9MLZ - chains C and D of the 4 polymer chains in the assembly; structure by electron microscopy, 2.19 A resolution.

[Chain C]
Protein: Nitrogenase molybdenum-iron protein alpha chain
Organism: Azotobacter vinelandii
Notes: EC 1.18.6.1
UniProt: P07328 (NIFD_AZOVI); numbering as in UniProt (aligned over 1-492)
Amino-acid sequence (492 residues; each row starts with the number of its first residue):
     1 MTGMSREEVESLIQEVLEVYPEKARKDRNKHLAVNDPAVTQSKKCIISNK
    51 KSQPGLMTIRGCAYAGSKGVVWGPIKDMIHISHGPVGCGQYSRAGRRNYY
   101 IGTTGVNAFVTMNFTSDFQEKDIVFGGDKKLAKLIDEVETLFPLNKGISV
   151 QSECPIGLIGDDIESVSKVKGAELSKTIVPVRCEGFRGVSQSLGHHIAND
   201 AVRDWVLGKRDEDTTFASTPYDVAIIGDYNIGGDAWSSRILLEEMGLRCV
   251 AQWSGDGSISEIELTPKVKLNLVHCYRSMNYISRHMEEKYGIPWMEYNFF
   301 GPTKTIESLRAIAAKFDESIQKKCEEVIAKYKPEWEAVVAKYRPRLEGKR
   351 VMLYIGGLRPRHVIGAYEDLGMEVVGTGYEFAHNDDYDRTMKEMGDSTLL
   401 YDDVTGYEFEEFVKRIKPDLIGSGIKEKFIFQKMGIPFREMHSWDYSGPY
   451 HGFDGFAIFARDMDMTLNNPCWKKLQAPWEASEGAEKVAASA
Disordered / not traced: 1-3, 481-492
Swiss-Prot annotation at these positions:
  - binding site ([8Fe-7S] cluster): Cys62, Cys88, Cys154
  - binding site ([7Fe-Mo-9S-C-homocitryl] cluster): Cys275, His442
  - mutagenesis: His195 (H195Q: No nitrogenase activity)
Ion coordination: fe(8)-S(7) cluster Fe: Cys62, Cys88, Cys154 (shared with Cys70(D), Cys95(D), Cys153(D), Ser188(D) of chain D); Fe ion: Cys275 (together with 3-hydroxy-3-carboxy-adipic acid)
Small-molecule neighbours:
  - fe(8)-S(7) cluster (CLF): Cys62, Tyr64, Pro85, Gly87, Cys88, Tyr91, Glu153, Cys154, Glu184, Gly185
  - 3-hydroxy-3-carboxy-adipic acid (HCA): Ala65, Gly95, Arg96, Gln191, Gly424, Ile425, Lys426, Glu440, His442
  - ICS (iron-sulfur-molybdenum cluster with interstitial carbon): Val70, Arg96, His195, Tyr229, Ile231, Cys275, Arg277, Ser278, Ile355, Gly356, Gly357, Leu358, Arg359, Pro360, Phe381, Met441, His442

[Chain D]
Protein: Nitrogenase molybdenum-iron protein beta chain
Organism: Azotobacter vinelandii
Notes: EC 1.18.6.1
UniProt: P07329 (NIFK_AZOVI); numbering as in UniProt (aligned over 1-523)
Amino-acid sequence (523 residues; row label = number of the first residue in the row):
     1 MSQQVDKIKASYPLFLDQDYKDMLAKKRDGFEEKYPQDKIDEVFQWTTTK
    51 EYQELNFQREALTVNPAKACQPLGAVLCALGFEKTMPYVHGSQGCVAYFR
   101 SYFNRHFREPVSCVSDSMTEDAAVFGGQQNMKDGLQNCKATYKPDMIAVS
   151 TTCMAEVIGDDLNAFINNSKKEGFIPDEFPVPFAHTPSFVGSHVTGWDNM
   201 FEGIARYFTLKSMDDKVVGSNKKINIVPGFETYLGNFRVIKRMLSEMGVG
   251 YSLLSDPEEVLDTPADGQFRMYAGGTTQEEMKDAPNALNTVLLQPWHLEK
   301 TKKFVEGTWKHEVPKLNIPMGLDWTDEFLMKVSEISGQPIPASLTKERGR
   351 LVDMMTDSHTWLHGKRFALWGDPDFVMGLVKFLLELGCEPVHILCHNGNK
   401 RWKKAVDAILAASPYGKNATVYIGKDLWHLRSLVFTDKPDFMIGNSYGKF
   451 IQRDTLHKGKEFEVPLIRIGFPIFDRHHLHRSTTLGYEGAMQILTTLVNS
   501 ILERLDEETRGMQATDYNHDLVR
Disordered / not traced: 1
Swiss-Prot annotation at these positions:
  - binding site ([8Fe-7S] cluster): Cys70, Cys95, Cys153, Ser188
Ion coordination: fe(8)-S(7) cluster Fe: Cys70, Cys95, Cys153, Ser188 (shared with Cys62(C), Cys88(C), Cys154(C) of chain C); Fe ion site 1: Arg108, Glu109 (shared with 2 residues of chain B); Fe ion site 2: Asp353, Asp357 (shared with 2 residues of chain B)
Small-molecule neighbours: fe(8)-S(7) cluster (CLF): Cys70, Pro72, Ser92, Gly94, Cys95, Tyr98, Phe99, Thr152, Cys153, Ser188

[Interface between chain C and chain D]
Residue-residue contacts (192; chain C residue first):
  Val19(C) - Ala140(D)
  Tyr20(C) - Thr141(D)
  Pro21(C) - Asn137(D)
  Pro21(C) - Ala140(D)  hydrophobic
  Lys23(C) - Asp133(D)  salt bridge
  Ala24(C) - Asn137(D)
  Ser52(C) - Gln93(D)
  Ser52(C) - Ser117(D)
  Pro54(C) - Ser115(D)
  Pro54(C) - Asp116(D)
  Pro54(C) - Asn130(D)
  Pro54(C) - Asp133(D)
  Pro54(C) - Gly134(D)
  Pro54(C) - Asn137(D)  hydrogen bond (backbone-side chain)
  Gly55(C) - Ser115(D)  hydrogen bond (backbone-backbone)
  Gly55(C) - Gly134(D)
  Gly55(C) - Asn137(D)
  Gly55(C) - Cys138(D)
  Gly55(C) - Tyr142(D)
  Leu56(C) - Asn137(D)
  Leu56(C) - Thr141(D)
  Leu56(C) - Tyr142(D)  hydrogen bond (backbone-side chain)
  Met57(C) - Met86(D)  hydrophobic
  Met57(C) - Arg100(D)
  Met57(C) - Ser112(D)
  Met57(C) - Cys113(D)
  Met57(C) - Val114(D)  hydrophobic
  Met57(C) - Tyr142(D)
  Thr58(C) - Gln93(D)
  Thr58(C) - Arg100(D)
  Ile59(C) - Arg100(D)
  Arg60(C) - Gln93(D)
  Arg60(C) - Ala97(D)
  Gly61(C) - Gln93(D)  hydrogen bond (backbone-side chain)
  Gly61(C) - Gly94(D)
  Cys62(C) - Gly94(D)
  Tyr64(C) - Tyr98(D)
  Ala65(C) - Tyr98(D)
  Lys76(C) - Glu32(D)  salt bridge
  Pro85(C) - Ser188(D)
  Val86(C) - Pro66(D)  hydrophobic
  Val86(C) - Ala69(D)
  Gln90(C) - Pro66(D)  hydrogen bond (side chain-backbone)
  Gln90(C) - Lys68(D)  hydrogen bond (side chain-backbone)
  Gln90(C) - Tyr447(D)
  Tyr91(C) - Ala69(D)
  Tyr91(C) - Cys70(D)  hydrogen bond (side chain-backbone)
  Tyr91(C) - Leu73(D)
  Tyr91(C) - Tyr98(D)  hydrophobic
  Tyr91(C) - Phe99(D)  hydrophobic
  Tyr91(C) - Tyr102(D)  hydrophobic
  Ser92(C) - Tyr98(D)
  Arg93(C) - Asn65(D)  hydrogen bond
  Arg93(C) - Tyr447(D)
  Arg93(C) - Phe450(D)
  Gly95(C) - Arg105(D)  hydrogen bond (backbone-side chain)
  Tyr99(C) - Ser11(D)
  Thr103(C) - Ile40(D)
  Thr104(C) - Arg453(D)
  Val106(C) - Ile40(D)
  Val106(C) - Val43(D)  hydrophobic
  Val106(C) - Phe44(D)  hydrophobic
  Asn107(C) - Lys34(D)
  Asn107(C) - Ile40(D)
  Met112(C) - Val64(D)  hydrophobic
  Met112(C) - Asn65(D)
  Met112(C) - Trp428(D)  hydrophobic
  Asn113(C) - Thr63(D)
  Asn113(C) - Val64(D)
  Asn113(C) - Asn65(D)  hydrogen bond (backbone-backbone)
  Asn113(C) - Pro66(D)
  Phe114(C) - Thr63(D)
  Phe114(C) - Val64(D)  hydrophobic
  Thr115(C) - Leu62(D)
  Thr115(C) - Thr63(D)  hydrogen bond (backbone-backbone)
  Ser116(C) - Ala61(D)
  Asp117(C) - Thr63(D)
  Asp117(C) - Lys68(D)  salt bridge
  Phe118(C) - Phe189(D)
  Gln119(C) - Phe189(D)
  Glu120(C) - Phe189(D)  hydrogen bond (backbone-backbone)
  Glu120(C) - Val190(D)
  Ile123(C) - Phe189(D)  hydrophobic
  Lys130(C) - Ala61(D)
  Lys133(C) - Ala61(D)
  Leu134(C) - Ala61(D)
  Leu134(C) - Leu62(D)  hydrophobic
  Glu137(C) - Arg59(D)
  Glu137(C) - Glu60(D)  hydrogen bond (side chain-backbone)
  Glu137(C) - Ala61(D)  hydrogen bond (side chain-backbone)
  Glu137(C) - Leu62(D)  hydrogen bond (side chain-backbone)
  Val138(C) - Leu62(D)  hydrophobic
  Thr140(C) - Trp46(D)
  Leu141(C) - Tyr52(D)  hydrogen bond (backbone-side chain)
  Leu141(C) - Leu55(D)  hydrophobic
  Leu141(C) - Asn56(D)
  Leu141(C) - Arg59(D)
  Phe142(C) - Trp428(D)  hydrophobic
  Pro143(C) - Trp46(D)
  Leu144(C) - Tyr35(D)
  Leu144(C) - Lys39(D)
  Leu144(C) - Val43(D)  hydrophobic
  Lys146(C) - Glu33(D)  hydrogen bond (side chain-backbone)
  Pro155(C) - Cys153(D)
  Leu158(C) - Ala123(D)  hydrophobic
  Leu158(C) - Met154(D)
  Leu158(C) - Val157(D)  hydrophobic
  Leu158(C) - Ile158(D)  hydrophobic
  Ile159(C) - Val157(D)  hydrophobic
  Phe186(C) - Ser92(D)
  Phe186(C) - Met118(D)
  Phe186(C) - Thr119(D)
  Phe186(C) - Glu120(D)  hydrogen bond (backbone-backbone)
  Phe186(C) - Ala123(D)  hydrophobic
  Phe186(C) - Met154(D)  hydrophobic
  Arg187(C) - Glu120(D)  salt bridge
  Gly188(C) - Thr119(D)
  Val189(C) - Gln93(D)  hydrogen bond (backbone-side chain)
  Arg210(C) - Glu33(D)  salt bridge
  Gly232(C) - Ser11(D)
  Gly232(C) - Phe15(D)
  Gly233(C) - Phe15(D)
  Trp236(C) - Phe15(D)  hydrophobic
  Trp236(C) - Met23(D)
  Trp236(C) - Leu24(D)
  Ser237(C) - Phe15(D)
  Ser237(C) - Tyr20(D)
  Arg239(C) - Met23(D)
  Arg239(C) - Lys27(D)
  Arg239(C) - Phe31(D)
  Ile240(C) - Asp19(D)
  Ile240(C) - Tyr20(D)  hydrophobic
  Ile240(C) - Met23(D)  hydrogen bond (backbone-side chain)
  Arg248(C) - Phe31(D)
  Cys249(C) - Phe31(D)
  Val250(C) - Phe31(D)
  Gln252(C) - Lys27(D)
  Asp256(C) - Lys27(D)  salt bridge
  Asp256(C) - Glu32(D)
  Ser258(C) - Glu32(D)
  Ser260(C) - Phe31(D)  hydrogen bond (side chain-backbone)
  Ser260(C) - Glu32(D)  hydrogen bond (side chain-backbone)
  Ser260(C) - Glu33(D)
  Glu261(C) - Lys27(D)  salt bridge
  Glu261(C) - Phe31(D)
  Glu261(C) - Glu32(D)
  Leu264(C) - Glu33(D)
  Glu334(C) - Ser2(D)
  Glu334(C) - Gln3(D)  hydrogen bond (side chain-backbone)
  Ala337(C) - Val5(D)
  Lys341(C) - Val5(D)
  Tyr342(C) - Ile8(D)
  Gly406(C) - Tyr142(D)
  Tyr407(C) - Thr141(D)
  Tyr407(C) - Tyr142(D)
  Glu410(C) - Phe269(D)
  Ile425(C) - Ser101(D)
  Ile425(C) - Asn104(D)
  Lys426(C) - Ala97(D)
  Lys426(C) - Arg100(D)
  Lys426(C) - Ser101(D)
  Lys426(C) - Asn104(D)
  Phe429(C) - Asn104(D)
  Phe429(C) - Arg108(D)
  Phe429(C) - Glu109(D)
  Phe429(C) - Pro110(D)
  Ile430(C) - Pro110(D)  hydrophobic
  Lys433(C) - Glu109(D)  salt bridge
  Lys433(C) - Pro110(D)
  Lys433(C) - Thr263(D)  hydrogen bond (side chain-backbone)
  Lys433(C) - Pro264(D)
  Lys433(C) - Ala265(D)
  Lys433(C) - Asp266(D)
  Lys433(C) - Gly267(D)  hydrogen bond (backbone-backbone)
  Lys433(C) - Gln268(D)  hydrogen bond (backbone-backbone)
  Met434(C) - Gly267(D)
  Met434(C) - Phe269(D)  hydrophobic
  Gly448(C) - Ala10(D)
  Gly448(C) - Ser11(D)  hydrogen bond (backbone-backbone)
  Pro449(C) - Ser11(D)
  Pro449(C) - Phe15(D)  hydrophobic
  Asp454(C) - Ser2(D)  hydrogen bond (side chain-backbone)
  Asp454(C) - Gln3(D)  hydrogen bond (backbone-side chain)
  Asp454(C) - Tyr20(D)  hydrogen bond
  Ala457(C) - Ile8(D)
  Ile458(C) - Gln3(D)
  Ile458(C) - Ile8(D)  hydrophobic
  Ile458(C) - Lys9(D)
  Arg461(C) - Ile8(D)
  Leu475(C) - Ala265(D)
  Leu475(C) - Asp266(D)
  Leu475(C) - Gly267(D)
Other interface residues (no listed pair), chain C (112 interface residues in all): Gln53, Ile81, Gly87, Ala94, Ile101, Gly102, Gly105, Thr111, Cys154, Ser190, Phe216, Lys330, Tyr331, Val338, Thr405, Gln432, Tyr446, Ser447
Other interface residues (no listed pair), chain D (100 interface residues in all): Leu14, Gln58, Ala67, Gln129, Gln136, Lys143, Gly191, Met271, His396, Leu427, Asp454

[In short]
Chain C and chain D form an interface of 112 and 100 residues respectively; the contacts include 30 hydrogen
bonds and 8 salt bridges. Among the polar pairs are Lys23(C)-Asp133(D), Lys76(C)-Glu32(D) and
Asp117(C)-Lys68(D). Fe(8)-S(7) cluster is bound between chain C and chain D.
Chain C is Nitrogenase molybdenum-iron protein alpha chain and chain D is Nitrogenase molybdenum-iron protein
beta chain, both from Azotobacter vinelandii; the structure, Azotobacter vinelandii Reduced MoFeP (C2
symmetry) obtained using the SPT Labtech chameleon of 5 mM sodium ..., was determined by electron microscopy
(same publication as 9CQM, 9CQN, 9CQO, 9CQP, 9CQQ, 9CQR and 12 further entries).
